1P6D - chain A; structure by X-ray diffraction, 2.00 A resolution.

== Chain A ==
Protein: Phospholipase C
Source organism: Bacillus cereus
Notes: EC 3.1.4.3
Reference sequence: P09598 (PHLC_BACCE); residues 1-245 here correspond to UniProt positions 39-283 (UniProt number = residue number + 38)
Amino-acid sequence (245 residues; numbered 1 to 245; the number before each row is that of its first residue):
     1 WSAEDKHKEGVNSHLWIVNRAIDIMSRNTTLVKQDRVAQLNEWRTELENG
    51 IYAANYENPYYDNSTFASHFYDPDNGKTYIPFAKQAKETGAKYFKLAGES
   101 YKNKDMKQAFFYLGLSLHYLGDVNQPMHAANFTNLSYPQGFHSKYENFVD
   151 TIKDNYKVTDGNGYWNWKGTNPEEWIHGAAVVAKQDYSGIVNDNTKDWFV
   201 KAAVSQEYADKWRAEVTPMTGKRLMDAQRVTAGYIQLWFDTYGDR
Construct notes: engineered mutation N55 (Asp93 in P09598)
UniProt features mapped onto this chain:
  - binding site (Zn(2+)): W1, H14, H69, H118, D122, H128, H142, E146
Bound ions: Zn2+ site 1: W1, H14, D122 (together with 3PC); Zn2+ site 2: N55, H69, H118, D122 (together with 3PC); Zn2+ site 3: H128, H142, E146 (together with 3PC)
Small-molecule neighbours: 3PC ((3S)-3,4-di-N-hexanoyloxybutyl-1-phosphocholine): W1, S2, E4, H14, N55, Y56, T65, F66, H69, F70, Y79, H118, D122, H128, T133, N134, L135, H142, S143, E146

== Summary ==
Chain A binds compound 3PC. The Zn2+ site 1 is built by W1, H14 and D122. The Zn2+ site 2 is built by N55,
H69, H118 and D122. Curated annotation (UniProt) lists 8 Zn2+-binding residues.
Chain A is Phospholipase C (Bacillus cereus); the structure, Structure of the D55N mutant of phospholipase C
from bacillus cereus in complex with (3S)-3,4,DI-N-hexanoyloxybutyl-1-phosphocholine, was determined by X-ray
diffraction, deposited together with 1P5X and 1P6E.
